Entry 1LW5 (X-ray diffraction, 2.05 A resolution); this record covers chains B and C of the 4 polymer chains in the assembly.

Chain B (and C):
Name: L-allo-threonine aldolase
From: Thermotoga maritima
Notes: EC 4.1.2.5; chain C of this document is another copy of the same molecule, construct and numbering; everything in this record applies to it too
UniProtKB: Q9X266 (Q9X266_THEMA); residue numbers follow UniProt; this construct covers 1-343
Chain sequence (347 residues; each row starts with the number of its first residue; numbers below 1 keep their minus sign (Gly-3 is residue -3)):
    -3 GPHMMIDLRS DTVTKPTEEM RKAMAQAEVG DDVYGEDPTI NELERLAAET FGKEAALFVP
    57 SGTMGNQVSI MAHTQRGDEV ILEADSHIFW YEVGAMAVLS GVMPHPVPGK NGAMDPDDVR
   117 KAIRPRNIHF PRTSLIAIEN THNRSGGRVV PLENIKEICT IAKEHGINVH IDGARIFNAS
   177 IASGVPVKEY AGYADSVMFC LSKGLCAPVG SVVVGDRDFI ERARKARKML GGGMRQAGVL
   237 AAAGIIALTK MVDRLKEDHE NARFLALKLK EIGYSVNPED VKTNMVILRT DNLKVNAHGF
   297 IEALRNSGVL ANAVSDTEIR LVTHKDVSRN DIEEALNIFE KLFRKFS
Unresolved in the structure: -3 to 0
Construct notes: cloning artifact (-3 to 0)
Modified / non-standard residues: Mse0 (selenomethionine); Mse1, Mse16, Mse20, Mse60, Mse67, Mse92, Mse99, Mse110, Mse194, Mse225, Mse230, Mse247, Mse281 (selenomethionine; parent Met); Lys199 ((2S)-2-amino-6-[[3-hydroxy-2-methyl-5-(phosphonooxymethyl)pyridin-4-yl]methylideneamino]hexanoic acid; LLP)
Bound ions: Ca2+ site 1: Thr8, Thr10, Ser198, Ala203 (shared with Gln232(C) of chain C); Ca2+ site 2: Gln232 (shared with Thr8(C), Thr10(C), Ser198(C), Ala203(C) of chain C); Ca2+ site 3: Asn326, Glu329 (shared with 1 residue of chain A)
Small-molecule neighbours: N-pyridoxyl-glycine-5-monophosphate / pyridoxal phosphate: Ser6, Thr8, Ser57, Gly58, Thr59, Asn62, His83, Glu88, Glu135, Asn139, Asp168, Ala170, Arg171, Mse194, Cys196, Ser198, Lys199, Ser207, Arg316

How chain B and chain C interact:
Pairs across the interface (75; chain B residue first):
  Arg5(B) - Tyr30(C)
  Arg5(B) - Glu32(C)  salt bridge
  Thr8(B) - Asp27(C)  hydrogen bond
  Thr8(B) - Arg231(C)
  Thr8(B) - Gln232(C)  hydrogen bond (backbone-side chain)
  Val9(B) - Asp27(C)
  Val9(B) - Gln232(C)
  Thr10(B) - Gln232(C)
  Lys11(B) - Val25(C)  hydrogen bond (side chain-backbone)
  Arg17(B) - Ala21(C)  hydrogen bond (side chain-backbone)
  Arg17(B) - Gln22(C)
  Arg17(B) - Ala23(C)  hydrogen bond (side chain-backbone)
  Mse20(B) - Val235(C)
  Ala21(B) - Arg17(C)  hydrogen bond (backbone-side chain)
  Ala21(B) - Ala21(C)  hydrophobic
  Gln22(B) - Arg17(C)
  Ala23(B) - Arg17(C)  hydrogen bond (backbone-side chain)
  Val25(B) - Lys11(C)  hydrogen bond (backbone-side chain)
  Asp27(B) - Thr8(C)  hydrogen bond
  Asp27(B) - Val9(C)
  Tyr30(B) - Arg5(C)
  Tyr30(B) - Asn308(C)  hydrogen bond
  Glu32(B) - Arg5(C)  salt bridge
  Pro56(B) - Gly227(C)
  Pro56(B) - Mse230(C)
  Ser57(B) - Gly227(C)  hydrogen bond (side chain-backbone)
  Ser57(B) - Gly229(C)
  Thr59(B) - Lys224(C)
  Mse60(B) - Mse60(C)  hydrophobic
  Mse60(B) - Leu226(C)
  Mse60(B) - Gly227(C)
  Val89(B) - Lys221(C)
  Val89(B) - Lys224(C)
  Val89(B) - Mse225(C)
  Ala91(B) - Mse225(C)  hydrophobic
  Val94(B) - Val94(C)
  Val94(B) - Leu95(C)
  Val94(B) - Mse225(C)
  Leu95(B) - Val94(C)
  Leu95(B) - Leu95(C)  hydrophobic
  Leu95(B) - Mse225(C)
  Leu95(B) - Leu226(C)  hydrophobic
  Ala203(B) - Gln232(C)
  Pro204(B) - Arg231(C)
  Pro204(B) - Gln232(C)  hydrogen bond (backbone-backbone)
  Val205(B) - Mse230(C)
  Val205(B) - Gln232(C)
  Val205(B) - Ala233(C)  hydrophobic
  Lys221(B) - Val89(C)
  Lys224(B) - Thr59(C)
  Mse225(B) - Val89(C)  hydrophobic
  Mse225(B) - Ala91(C)
  Mse225(B) - Val94(C)
  Mse225(B) - Leu95(C)
  Leu226(B) - Mse60(C)
  Leu226(B) - Leu95(C)  hydrophobic
  Leu226(B) - Leu226(C)
  Gly227(B) - Pro56(C)
  Gly227(B) - Ser57(C)  hydrogen bond (backbone-side chain)
  Gly227(B) - Mse60(C)
  Gly229(B) - Ser57(C)
  Mse230(B) - Pro56(C)
  Mse230(B) - Val205(C)
  Arg231(B) - Thr8(C)  hydrogen bond
  Arg231(B) - Pro204(C)
  Gln232(B) - Thr8(C)  hydrogen bond (side chain-backbone)
  Gln232(B) - Val9(C)
  Gln232(B) - Thr10(C)  hydrogen bond (side chain-backbone)
  Gln232(B) - Ala203(C)
  Gln232(B) - Pro204(C)  hydrogen bond (backbone-backbone)
  Gln232(B) - Val205(C)
  Ala233(B) - Val205(C)  hydrophobic
  Val235(B) - Mse20(C)
  Leu236(B) - Leu236(C)  hydrophobic
  Asn308(B) - Tyr30(C)  hydrogen bond
Also at the interface, not in a pair above, chain B (42 interface residues in all): Ser6, Pro12, Ser198, Gly228
Also at the interface, not in a pair above, chain C (42 interface residues in all): Ser6, Pro12, Ser198, Gly228

Summary:
The chain B/chain C interface involves 42 residues from each chain, with 18 hydrogen bonds and 2 salt bridges.
Polar pairs include Arg5(B)-Glu32(C), Thr8(B)-Asp27(C) and Thr8(B)-Gln232(C). Ligands of chain B:
N-pyridoxyl-glycine-5-monophosphate / pyridoxal phosphate. Asn326(B) and Glu329(B) coordinate Ca2+ site 3.
Chain B and chain C are both L-allo-threonine aldolase (Thermotoga maritima); the structure, X-ray structure
of L-Threonine Aldolase (low-specificity) in complex with glycine, was determined by X-ray diffraction
together with 1LW4 and 1M6S from the same study.
